PDB entry 7UIG | electron microscopy, 4.30 A resolution (low resolution: residue-level contacts below are approximate; hydrogen-bond / salt-bridge calls are withheld) | chains r and t of the 17 polymer chains in the assembly

== Chain r ==
Protein: Mediator of RNA polymerase II transcription subunit 18
Source organism: Saccharomyces cerevisiae
UniProt: P32585 (MED18_YEAST); residue numbers follow UniProt; this construct covers 1-307
Chain sequence (307 residues; row label = number of the first residue in the row):
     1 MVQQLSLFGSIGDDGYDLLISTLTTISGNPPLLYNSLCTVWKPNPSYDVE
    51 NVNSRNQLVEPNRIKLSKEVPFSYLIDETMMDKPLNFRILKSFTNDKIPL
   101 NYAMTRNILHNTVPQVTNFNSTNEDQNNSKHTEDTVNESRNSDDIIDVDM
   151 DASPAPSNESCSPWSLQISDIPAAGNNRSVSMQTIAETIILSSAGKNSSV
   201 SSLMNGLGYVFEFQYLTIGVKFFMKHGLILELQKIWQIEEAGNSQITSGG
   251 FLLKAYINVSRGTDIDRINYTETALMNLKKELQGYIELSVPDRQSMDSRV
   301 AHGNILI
Disordered / not traced: 110-163
Curated features (UniProtKB/Swiss-Prot):
  - mutagenesis: T22 (T22I: In SRB5-1; suppresses the phenotypic defects of an RNA polymerase II CTD truncation)

== Chain t ==
Protein: Mediator of RNA polymerase II transcription subunit 20
Source organism: Saccharomyces cerevisiae
UniProt: P34162 (MED20_YEAST); residue numbers follow UniProt; this construct covers 1-210
Chain sequence (210 residues; numbered 1 to 210; the number before each row is that of its first residue):
     1 MGKSAVIFVERATPATLTELKDALSNSILSVRDPWSIDFRTYRCSIKNLP
    51 ADVSKLMYSITFHHHGRQTVLIKDNSAMVTTAAAADIPPALVFNGSSTGV
   101 PESIDTILSSKLSNIWMQRQLIKGDAGETLILDGLTVRLVNLFSSTGFKG
   151 LLIELQADEAGEFETKIAGIEGHLAEIRAKEYKTSSDSLGPDTSNEICDL
   201 AYQYVRALEL
Curated features (UniProtKB/Swiss-Prot):
  - mutagenesis: P14 (P14H: In SRB2-1; suppresses the phenotypic defects of an RNA polymerase II CTD truncation)

== Interface between chain r and chain t ==
Contacting residue pairs (57):
  M1(r) - V100(t)
  M1(r) - E102(t)
  V2(r) - T98(t)
  V2(r) - V100(t)
  L32(r) - F93(t)
  L33(r) - F93(t)
  Y34(r) - N94(t)
  N35(r) - N94(t)
  Y47(r) - I46(t)
  Y47(r) - N48(t)
  D48(r) - I46(t)
  D48(r) - N48(t)
  V49(r) - I46(t)
  E50(r) - N48(t)
  N51(r) - S45(t)
  N51(r) - N114(t)
  V52(r) - N114(t)
  V59(r) - N114(t)
  S67(r) - S96(t)
  E69(r) - A90(t)
  E69(r) - N94(t)
  W164(r) - L91(t)
  S165(r) - S96(t)
  D170(r) - K111(t)
  A186(r) - I107(t)
  E187(r) - S97(t)
  E187(r) - T98(t)
  E187(r) - G99(t)
  E187(r) - P101(t)
  E187(r) - E102(t)
  T188(r) - P101(t)
  T188(r) - E102(t)
  T188(r) - I104(t)
  I189(r) - T80(t)
  I189(r) - T81(t)
  I189(r) - I87(t)
  I190(r) - M78(t)
  I190(r) - V79(t)
  L191(r) - V79(t)
  L191(r) - T81(t)
  S192(r) - V79(t)
  S192(r) - N195(t)
  S193(r) - A77(t)
  A194(r) - S76(t)
  A194(r) - A77(t)
  G195(r) - N75(t)
  K196(r) - D74(t)
  K196(r) - N75(t)
  N197(r) - S76(t)
  L203(r) - M78(t)
  G206(r) - W116(t)
  L207(r) - W116(t)
  Y209(r) - L112(t)
  K221(r) - F93(t)
  K221(r) - N94(t)
  K221(r) - G95(t)
  N258(r) - T98(t)
Also at the interface, not in a pair above, chain r (43 interface residues in all): Q4, S36, K68, Q167, I168, F223, E231
Also at the interface, not in a pair above, chain t (43 interface residues in all): K47, L49, P50, M57, Q68, K73, D86, P88, V92, I115, L189, C198

== In short ==
The chain r/chain t interface involves 43 residues from each chain. From UniProt: one mutagenesis site on
chain r; one mutagenesis site on chain t.
Here chain r is Mediator of RNA polymerase II transcription subunit 18 and chain t is Mediator of RNA
polymerase II transcription subunit 20, both from Saccharomyces cerevisiae. Entry 7UIG (Mediator-PIC Early
(Mediator A)) was determined by electron microscopy (same publication as 7UI9, 7UIC, 7UIF, 7UIK, 7UIL and
7UIO).
